7QQ8 - chains AAA and BBB of the 4 polymer chains in the assembly; structure by X-ray diffraction, 1.80 A resolution.

# Chain AAA
Name: Beta-aspartyl-peptidase
Source organism: Escherichia coli
Notes: EC 3.4.19.5
UniProt: A0A507WP93 (A0A507WP93_ECOLX); numbering as in UniProt (aligned over 1-178)
Chain sequence (178 residues; each row starts with the number of its first residue):
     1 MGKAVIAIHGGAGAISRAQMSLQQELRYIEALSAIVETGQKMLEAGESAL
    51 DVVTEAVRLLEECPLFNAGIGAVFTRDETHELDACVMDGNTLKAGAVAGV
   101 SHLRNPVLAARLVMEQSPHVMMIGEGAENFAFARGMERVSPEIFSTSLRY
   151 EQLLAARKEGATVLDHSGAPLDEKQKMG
Disordered / not traced: 1-3, 158-178
Ion coordination: Na+: Leu60, Glu61, Cys63, Phe66, Ala68, Ile70

# Chain BBB
Name: Beta-aspartyl-peptidase
Source organism: Escherichia coli
Notes: EC 3.4.19.5, 3.5.1.1
UniProt: J7QNS8 (J7QNS8_ECOLX); residues 179-321 here = UniProt positions 179-321
Chain sequence (143 residues; numbered 179 to 321; the number before each row is that of its first residue):
   179 TVGAVALDLDGNLAAATSTGGMTNKLPYQVGPTPLVGAGCYANNASVAVS
   229 CTGTGEVFIRALAAYDIAALMDYGGLSLAEACERVVMEKLPALGGSGGLI
   279 AIDHEGNVALPFNTEGMYRAWGYAGDTPTTGIYREKGDTVATQ
Disordered / not traced: 313-321
Sequence notes: engineered mutation Tyr206 (Gly in J7QNS8), Gln207 (Arg in J7QNS8), Pro210 (Asp in J7QNS8), Thr211 (Ser in J7QNS8)
What the authors report for this chain:
  - mutagenesis - G206Y/R207Q/D210P/S211T: unchanged catalytic activity (autocleavage)
  - conformationally variable residues (side-chain flip): Glu234
  - contacts within the chain: Met200-Gln207 (water-mediated contact), Leu204-Gln207 (water-mediated contact), Gln207-Val208 (water-mediated contact)
  - mutagenesis - G206Y/R207Q/D210P/S211T: abolished catalytic activity

# How chain AAA and chain BBB interact
Residue-residue contacts - 172 pairs, chain AAA then chain BBB:
  Ala4(AAA) - Leu185(BBB)
  Ala4(AAA) - Asp186(BBB)
  Ala4(AAA) - Leu187(BBB)  hydrophobic
  Ala4(AAA) - Tyr301(BBB)
  Ala4(AAA) - Ala302(BBB)  hydrogen bond (backbone-backbone)
  Val5(AAA) - Ala184(BBB)
  Val5(AAA) - Leu185(BBB)  hydrogen bond (backbone-backbone)
  Val5(AAA) - Ile280(BBB)  hydrophobic
  Val5(AAA) - Val286(BBB)  hydrophobic
  Val5(AAA) - Gly300(BBB)
  Val5(AAA) - Tyr301(BBB)  hydrophobic
  Ile6(AAA) - Val183(BBB)
  Ile6(AAA) - Ile280(BBB)
  Ile6(AAA) - Trp299(BBB)
  Ile6(AAA) - Gly300(BBB)  hydrogen bond (backbone-backbone)
  Ala7(AAA) - Ala182(BBB)
  Ala7(AAA) - Val183(BBB)  hydrogen bond (backbone-backbone)
  Ala7(AAA) - Ile278(BBB)
  Ala7(AAA) - Ile280(BBB)
  Ala7(AAA) - Val286(BBB)  hydrophobic
  Ala7(AAA) - Ala298(BBB)
  Ala7(AAA) - Trp299(BBB)  hydrophobic
  Ile8(AAA) - Gly181(BBB)
  Ile8(AAA) - Ala182(BBB)  hydrophobic
  Ile8(AAA) - Ile278(BBB)  hydrophobic
  Ile8(AAA) - Arg297(BBB)
  Ile8(AAA) - Ala298(BBB)  hydrogen bond (backbone-backbone)
  His9(AAA) - Thr179(BBB)
  His9(AAA) - Val180(BBB)
  His9(AAA) - Gly181(BBB)  hydrogen bond (backbone-backbone)
  His9(AAA) - Ser228(BBB)  hydrogen bond
  His9(AAA) - Cys229(BBB)  hydrogen bond (side chain-backbone)
  His9(AAA) - Thr230(BBB)
  His9(AAA) - Ile278(BBB)
  His9(AAA) - Tyr296(BBB)
  Gly10(AAA) - Thr179(BBB)
  Gly10(AAA) - Val180(BBB)
  Gly10(AAA) - Tyr296(BBB)  hydrogen bond (backbone-backbone)
  Gly11(AAA) - Thr179(BBB)  hydrogen bond (backbone-backbone)
  Gly11(AAA) - Thr230(BBB)
  Gly11(AAA) - Met295(BBB)
  Gly11(AAA) - Tyr296(BBB)  hydrogen bond (backbone-backbone)
  Ala12(AAA) - Thr230(BBB)  hydrogen bond (backbone-side chain)
  Ala12(AAA) - Gly275(BBB)
  Ala12(AAA) - Gly276(BBB)
  Ala12(AAA) - Thr292(BBB)
  Ala12(AAA) - Gly294(BBB)
  Ala12(AAA) - Met295(BBB)  hydrophobic
  Gly13(AAA) - Thr292(BBB)
  Gly13(AAA) - Glu293(BBB)  hydrogen bond (backbone-backbone)
  Gly13(AAA) - Gly294(BBB)  hydrogen bond (backbone-backbone)
  Ala14(AAA) - Glu293(BBB)
  Ile15(AAA) - Glu293(BBB)
  Ile15(AAA) - Gly294(BBB)
  Ile15(AAA) - Met295(BBB)
  Ile15(AAA) - Tyr296(BBB)
  Ile15(AAA) - Ile310(BBB)  hydrophobic
  Ile15(AAA) - Tyr311(BBB)
  Ser16(AAA) - Tyr311(BBB)
  Arg17(AAA) - Tyr311(BBB)
  Met20(AAA) - Tyr311(BBB)
  Glu25(AAA) - Ile310(BBB)
  Glu25(AAA) - Tyr311(BBB)  hydrogen bond
  Tyr28(AAA) - Tyr296(BBB)  hydrophobic
  Ile29(AAA) - Thr308(BBB)
  Ile29(AAA) - Ile310(BBB)  hydrophobic
  Leu32(AAA) - Tyr296(BBB)  hydrophobic
  Leu32(AAA) - Arg297(BBB)
  Leu32(AAA) - Ala298(BBB)
  Ser33(AAA) - Pro306(BBB)
  Ser33(AAA) - Thr308(BBB)
  Val36(AAA) - Ala298(BBB)  hydrophobic
  Val36(AAA) - Trp299(BBB)  hydrophobic
  Val36(AAA) - Gly300(BBB)
  Val36(AAA) - Pro306(BBB)  hydrophobic
  Glu37(AAA) - Pro306(BBB)
  Gln40(AAA) - Gly300(BBB)
  Gln40(AAA) - Tyr301(BBB)  hydrogen bond (side chain-backbone)
  Gln40(AAA) - Ala302(BBB)
  Gln40(AAA) - Asp304(BBB)  hydrogen bond (side chain-backbone)
  Gln40(AAA) - Pro306(BBB)
  Leu43(AAA) - Leu185(BBB)
  Leu43(AAA) - Asp186(BBB)
  Leu43(AAA) - Leu187(BBB)
  Glu44(AAA) - Leu187(BBB)
  Glu44(AAA) - Gly303(BBB)
  Glu47(AAA) - Asp186(BBB)
  Ser48(AAA) - Asp186(BBB)
  Ala49(AAA) - Ala184(BBB)
  Ala49(AAA) - Asp186(BBB)  hydrogen bond (backbone-side chain)
  Ala49(AAA) - Asn190(BBB)
  Ala49(AAA) - Leu191(BBB)
  Ala49(AAA) - Ala192(BBB)
  Leu50(AAA) - Ala192(BBB)
  Val52(AAA) - Ala184(BBB)  hydrophobic
  Val53(AAA) - Ala182(BBB)
  Val53(AAA) - Val183(BBB)
  Val53(AAA) - Ala184(BBB)
  Val53(AAA) - Ala192(BBB)
  Val53(AAA) - Ala193(BBB)
  Val53(AAA) - Ala194(BBB)
  Ala56(AAA) - Ala182(BBB)  hydrophobic
  Val57(AAA) - Gly181(BBB)
  Val57(AAA) - Ala182(BBB)
  Val57(AAA) - Ala194(BBB)  hydrophobic
  Val57(AAA) - Ser196(BBB)
  Leu60(AAA) - Val180(BBB)  hydrophobic
  Leu60(AAA) - Gly181(BBB)
  Glu61(AAA) - Ser196(BBB)  hydrogen bond
  Phe66(AAA) - Val180(BBB)  hydrophobic
  Phe66(AAA) - Tyr296(BBB)  hydrophobic
  Asn67(AAA) - Thr179(BBB)  hydrogen bond (backbone-backbone)
  Asn67(AAA) - Thr197(BBB)
  Asn67(AAA) - Gly198(BBB)  hydrogen bond (side chain-backbone)
  Asn67(AAA) - Gly199(BBB)  hydrogen bond (side chain-backbone)
  Ala68(AAA) - Val180(BBB)  hydrophobic
  Ala68(AAA) - Ser196(BBB)
  Ala68(AAA) - Thr197(BBB)
  Val73(AAA) - Gly198(BBB)
  Val73(AAA) - Gly199(BBB)
  Val73(AAA) - Met200(BBB)
  Val73(AAA) - Thr201(BBB)
  Phe74(AAA) - Thr201(BBB)
  Phe74(AAA) - Asn202(BBB)  hydrogen bond (backbone-backbone)
  Thr75(AAA) - Asn202(BBB)
  Thr75(AAA) - Lys203(BBB)
  Arg76(AAA) - Asn202(BBB)
  Arg76(AAA) - Lys203(BBB)  hydrogen bond (backbone-backbone)
  Arg76(AAA) - Leu204(BBB)
  Arg76(AAA) - Pro205(BBB)
  Asp77(AAA) - Pro205(BBB)
  Glu81(AAA) - Gly198(BBB)
  Glu81(AAA) - Lys203(BBB)  hydrogen bond (backbone-side chain)
  Glu81(AAA) - Pro205(BBB)
  Glu81(AAA) - Tyr206(BBB)  hydrogen bond (side chain-backbone)
  Leu82(AAA) - Thr197(BBB)
  Leu82(AAA) - Gly198(BBB)
  Asp83(AAA) - Ser196(BBB)
  Asp83(AAA) - Thr197(BBB)  hydrogen bond (backbone-backbone)
  Asp83(AAA) - Thr211(BBB)
  Asp83(AAA) - Pro212(BBB)
  Ala84(AAA) - Thr195(BBB)
  Ala84(AAA) - Ser196(BBB)
  Ala84(AAA) - Thr211(BBB)
  Ala84(AAA) - Pro212(BBB)
  Cys85(AAA) - Ala194(BBB)
  Cys85(AAA) - Thr195(BBB)  hydrogen bond (backbone-backbone)
  Cys85(AAA) - Thr211(BBB)
  Cys85(AAA) - Val214(BBB)  hydrophobic
  Cys85(AAA) - Cys218(BBB)  hydrophobic
  Val86(AAA) - Ala193(BBB)
  Met87(AAA) - Ala192(BBB)
  Met87(AAA) - Ala193(BBB)  hydrogen bond (backbone-backbone)
  Met87(AAA) - Val214(BBB)  hydrophobic
  Met87(AAA) - Tyr219(BBB)  hydrophobic
  Met87(AAA) - Ala220(BBB)
  Gly89(AAA) - Leu191(BBB)  hydrogen bond (backbone-backbone)
  Gly89(AAA) - Ala220(BBB)
  Gly89(AAA) - Asn221(BBB)
  Gly89(AAA) - Asn222(BBB)  hydrogen bond (backbone-backbone)
  Asn90(AAA) - Asn190(BBB)
  Asn90(AAA) - Asn222(BBB)
  Leu92(AAA) - Ala220(BBB)
  Leu92(AAA) - Asn221(BBB)
  Ala94(AAA) - Val214(BBB)  hydrophobic
  Ala96(AAA) - Pro212(BBB)
  Val97(AAA) - Pro212(BBB)
  Ala98(AAA) - Pro212(BBB)  hydrophobic
  Met121(AAA) - Leu213(BBB)  hydrophobic
  Gln152(AAA) - Thr201(BBB)
  Leu153(AAA) - Thr201(BBB)
  Leu153(AAA) - Asn202(BBB)
Other interface residues (no listed pair), chain AAA (68 interface residues in all): Gly46, Ala72, Asp88, Pro106, Val107, Val120, Ala156, Arg157
Other interface residues (no listed pair), chain BBB (64 interface residues in all): Gly284, Leu288, Thr305, Gly309
Interface features reported in the paper:
  - pairs named by the authors: Tyr206(BBB)-Glu81(AAA)

# In short
68 residues of chain AAA and 64 residues of chain BBB are in contact; the contacts include 31 hydrogen bonds.
Polar contacts include His9(AAA)-Ser228(BBB), His9(AAA)-Cys229(BBB) and Ala12(AAA)-Thr230(BBB). The authors
report a contact between Tyr206(BBB) and Glu81(AAA). The paper reports that G206Y/R207Q/D210P/S211T of chain
BBB abolish catalytic activity; conformational variability at Glu234(BBB).
Chain AAA is Beta-aspartyl-peptidase and chain BBB is Beta-aspartyl-peptidase, both from Escherichia coli; the
structure, Structure of E.coli Class 2 L-asparaginase EcAIII, mutant RDM1-8 (G206Y, R207Q, D210P, S211T), was
determined by X-ray diffraction (same publication as 7QSF, 7QTC, 7QVR, 7QY6, 7QYM, 7QYX, 7R1G and 7R5C).
